2OLB - chains A and B; structure by X-ray diffraction, 1.40 A resolution.

[Chain A]
Protein: Oligo-peptide binding protein
Source organism: Salmonella typhimurium
Reference sequence: P06202 (OPPA_SALTY); residues 1-517 here correspond to UniProt positions 26-542 (UniProt number = residue number + 25)
Chain sequence (517 residues; numbered 1 to 517; the number before each row is that of its first residue):
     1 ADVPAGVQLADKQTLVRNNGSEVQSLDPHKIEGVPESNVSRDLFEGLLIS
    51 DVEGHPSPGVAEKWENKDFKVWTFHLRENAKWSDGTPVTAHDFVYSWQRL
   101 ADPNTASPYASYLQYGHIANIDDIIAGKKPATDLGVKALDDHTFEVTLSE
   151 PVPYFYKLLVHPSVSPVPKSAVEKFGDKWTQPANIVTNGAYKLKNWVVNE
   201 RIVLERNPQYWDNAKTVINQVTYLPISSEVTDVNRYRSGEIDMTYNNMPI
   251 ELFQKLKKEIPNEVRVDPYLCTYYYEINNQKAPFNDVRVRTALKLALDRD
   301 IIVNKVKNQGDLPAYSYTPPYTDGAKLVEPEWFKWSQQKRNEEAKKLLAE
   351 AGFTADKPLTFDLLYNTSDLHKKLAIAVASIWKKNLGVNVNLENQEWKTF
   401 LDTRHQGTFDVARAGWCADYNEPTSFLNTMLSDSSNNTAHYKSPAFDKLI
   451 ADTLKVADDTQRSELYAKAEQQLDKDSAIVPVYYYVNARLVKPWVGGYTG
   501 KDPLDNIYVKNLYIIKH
Cystine bridges: C271-C417
Small-molecule neighbours:
  - uranyl (vi) ion (IUM), molecule 1: F69, P153, D459
  - uranyl (vi) ion (IUM), molecule 2: V230, E251, D369, K372, K373
  - uranyl (vi) ion (IUM), molecule 3: K281, T360, F361, D362, D410
Reported in the primary citation:
  - binding site for Tripeptide lys-lys-lys (chain B): E32 to V34, Y245, N246, N247, L401, R404, R413, G415 to C417, D419, T438
  - binding site for acetate ion: K307, H371
  - contacts within the chain: E32-H405 (salt bridge), E276-R404 (salt bridge)
  - uranyl (vi) ion coordination: D323, E342, N394
  - specificity-determining residues: K307, R404, R413 (proposed by the authors, not directly observed)

[Chain B]
Protein: Tripeptide lys-lys-lys
Chain sequence (3 residues; each row starts with the number of its first residue):
     1 KKK

[Interface between chain A and chain B]
Residue-residue contacts (29; chain A residue first):
  E32(A) - K1(B)
  E32(A) - K2(B)  salt bridge
  G33(A) - K2(B)
  V34(A) - K1(B)
  V34(A) - K2(B)  hydrogen bond (backbone-backbone)
  V34(A) - K3(B)
  S37(A) - K1(B)
  Y109(A) - K1(B)  hydrogen bond (side chain-backbone)
  Y245(A) - K3(B)  hydrogen bond
  N246(A) - K3(B)  hydrogen bond
  N247(A) - K3(B)  hydrogen bond
  Y269(A) - K3(B)
  W397(A) - K2(B)
  W397(A) - K3(B)
  L401(A) - K2(B)
  R404(A) - K2(B)
  R413(A) - K3(B)  hydrogen bond (side chain-backbone)
  G415(A) - K2(B)
  G415(A) - K3(B)  hydrogen bond (backbone-backbone)
  W416(A) - K1(B)
  W416(A) - K2(B)
  C417(A) - K1(B)  hydrogen bond (backbone-backbone)
  C417(A) - K3(B)
  A418(A) - K1(B)  hydrogen bond (backbone-side chain)
  D419(A) - K1(B)  salt bridge
  N436(A) - K2(B)  hydrogen bond (backbone-side chain)
  T438(A) - K2(B)  hydrogen bond
  Y485(A) - K3(B)  hydrogen bond (side chain-backbone)
  N506(A) - K1(B)
Also at the interface, not in a pair above, chain A (25 interface residues in all): H161, H405, A414
Interface features reported in the paper:
  - specific contacts: E32(A)-K2(B) (hydrogen bond), V34(A)-K2(B), Y245(A)-K3(B), N246(A)-K3(B), N247(A)-K3(B) (hydrogen bond), L401(A)-K2(B), R404(A)-K2(B), R413(A)-K3(B), W416(A)-K2(B), D419(A)-K1(B) (salt bridge), T438(A)-K2(B)
  - interface residues, chain A: E32(A), G415(A)

[Overview]
25 residues of chain A face 3 of chain B across their interface, with 12 hydrogen bonds and 2 salt bridges.
Polar contacts include E32(A)-K2(B), D419(A)-K1(B) and Y109(A)-K1(B). The authors report hydrogen bonds
between E32(A) and K2(B) and N247(A) and K3(B); contacts between V34(A) and K2(B), Y245(A) and K3(B) and
N246(A) and K3(B) among others; a salt bridge between D419(A) and K1(B). From the paper: a binding site for
Tripeptide lys-lys-lys (chain B) at E32(A), Y245(A) and N246(A) among others; a binding site for acetate ion
at K307(A) and H371(A).
Here chain A is Oligo-peptide binding protein (Salmonella typhimurium) and chain B is Tripeptide lys-lys-lys.
Entry 2OLB (Oligopeptide binding protein (oppa) complexed with tri-lysine) was determined by X-ray diffraction
(same publication as 1OLC).
